PDB entry 7DPZ | electron microscopy, 3.80 A resolution | chains 1 and K of the 5 polymer chains in the assembly

[Chain 1]
Molecule: Virion protein 1
Organism: Coxsackievirus B1
UniProt: W8GTF7 (W8GTF7_9ENTO); residues 1-278 here = UniProt positions 1-278
Sequence (278 residues; numbered 1 to 278; the number before each row is that of its first residue):
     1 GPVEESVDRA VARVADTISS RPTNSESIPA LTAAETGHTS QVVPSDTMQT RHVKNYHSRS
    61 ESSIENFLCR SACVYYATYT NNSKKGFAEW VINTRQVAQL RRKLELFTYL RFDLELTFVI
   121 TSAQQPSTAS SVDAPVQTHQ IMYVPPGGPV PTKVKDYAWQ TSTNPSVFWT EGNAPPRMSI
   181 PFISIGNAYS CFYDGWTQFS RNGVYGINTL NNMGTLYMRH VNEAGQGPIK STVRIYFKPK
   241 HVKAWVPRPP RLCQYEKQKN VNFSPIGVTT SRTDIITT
Not modelled in the structure: 1-10, 278
Sequence notes: variant Lys-84 (Glu in W8GTF7)

[Chain K]
Molecule: Coxsackievirus and adenovirus receptor
Organism: Homo sapiens
Notes: fragment: D1 domain
UniProt: P78310 (CXAR_HUMAN); numbering as in UniProt (aligned over 20-140)
Sequence (121 residues; row label = number of the first residue in the row):
    20 LSITTPEEMI EKAKGETAYL PCKFTLSPED QGPLDIEWLI SPADNQKVDQ VIILYSGDKI
    80 YDDYYPDLKG RVHFTSNDLK SGDASINVTN LQLSDIGTYQ CKVKKAPGVA NKKIHLVVLV
   140 K
Not modelled in the structure: 62-68, 138-140
Disulfide bonds: Cys-41/Cys-120
UniProt features mapped onto this chain:
  - glycosylation: Asn-106 (N-linked (GlcNAc...) asparagine)
  - mutagenesis: Val-70 to Ile-72 (Abolishes binding to adenovirus type 5)

[Chain 1 / chain K interface]
Contacting residue pairs (15):
  Glu-89(1) / Pro-126(K)
  Pro-146(1) / Pro-47(K)
  Pro-146(1) / Glu-48(K)
  Gly-147(1) / Pro-47(K)
  Gly-147(1) / Gln-50(K)
  Gly-148(1) / Gln-50(K)
  Val-150(1) / Gly-51(K)
  Gly-203(1) / Thr-23(K)
  Thr-209(1) / Pro-47(K)
  Asn-212(1) / Pro-47(K)
  Asn-212(1) / Glu-48(K)
  Met-213(1) / Glu-48(K)  hydrogen bond (backbone-side chain)
  Gly-214(1) / Glu-48(K)  hydrogen bond (backbone-side chain)
  Thr-215(1) / Pro-126(K)
  Tyr-217(1) / Pro-126(K)
Interface residues without a listed pair, chain 1 (17 interface residues in all): Val-91, Gln-198, Asn-202, Val-204, Lys-259
Interface residues without a listed pair, chain K (11 interface residues in all): Leu-20, Ser-21, Lys-42, Thr-44, Ala-125

[In short]
Chain 1 and chain K form an interface of 17 and 11 residues respectively; the contacts include 2 hydrogen
bonds. Polar contacts include Met-213(1)/Glu-48(K) and Gly-214(1)/Glu-48(K). UniProt lists 3 mutagenesis sites
on chain K.
Chain 1 is Virion protein 1 (Coxsackievirus B1) and chain K is Coxsackievirus and adenovirus receptor (Homo
sapiens); the structure, Cryo-EM structure of Coxsackievirus B1 virion in complex with CAR, was determined by
electron microscopy together with 7DPF, 7DPG, 7DQ1 and 7DQ4 from the same study.
